Entry 9ASL (electron microscopy, 3.50 A resolution); this record covers chains A and D of the 4 polymer chains in the assembly.

[Chain A (and D)]
Name: DNA polymerase theta
Organism: Homo sapiens
Notes: EC 2.7.7.7; chain D of this document is another copy of the same molecule, construct and numbering; everything in this record applies to it too
UniProt: O75417 (DPOLQ_HUMAN); residue numbers follow UniProt; this construct covers 1-894
Amino-acid sequence (894 residues; row label = number of the first residue in the row):
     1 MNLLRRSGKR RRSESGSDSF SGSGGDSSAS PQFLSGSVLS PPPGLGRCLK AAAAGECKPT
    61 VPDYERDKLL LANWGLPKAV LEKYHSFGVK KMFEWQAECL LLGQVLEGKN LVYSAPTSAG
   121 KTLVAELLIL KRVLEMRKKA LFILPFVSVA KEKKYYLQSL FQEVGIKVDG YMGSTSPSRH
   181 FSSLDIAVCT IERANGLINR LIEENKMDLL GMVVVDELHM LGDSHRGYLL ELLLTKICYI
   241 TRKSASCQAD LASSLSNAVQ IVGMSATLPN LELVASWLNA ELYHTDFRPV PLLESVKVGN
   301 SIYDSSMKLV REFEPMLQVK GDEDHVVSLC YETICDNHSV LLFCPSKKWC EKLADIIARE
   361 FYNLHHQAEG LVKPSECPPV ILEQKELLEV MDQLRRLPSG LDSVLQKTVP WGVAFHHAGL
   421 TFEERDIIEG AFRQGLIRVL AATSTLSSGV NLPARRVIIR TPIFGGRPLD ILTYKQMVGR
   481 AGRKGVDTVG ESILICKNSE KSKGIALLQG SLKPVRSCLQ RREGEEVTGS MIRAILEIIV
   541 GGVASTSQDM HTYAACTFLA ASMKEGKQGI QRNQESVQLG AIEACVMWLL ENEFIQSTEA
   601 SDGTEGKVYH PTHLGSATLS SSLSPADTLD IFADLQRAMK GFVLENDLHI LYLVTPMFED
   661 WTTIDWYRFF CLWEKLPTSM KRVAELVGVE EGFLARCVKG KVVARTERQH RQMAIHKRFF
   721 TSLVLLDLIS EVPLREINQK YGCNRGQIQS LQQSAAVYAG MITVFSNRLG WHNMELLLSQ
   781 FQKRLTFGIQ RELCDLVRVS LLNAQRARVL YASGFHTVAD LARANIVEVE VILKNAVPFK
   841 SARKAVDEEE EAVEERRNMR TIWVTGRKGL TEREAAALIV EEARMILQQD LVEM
Unresolved in the structure: 1-67, 247-255, 320-322, 369-382, 520-526, 564-579, 600-606, 702-708, 839-858, 892-894

[Chain A / chain D interface]
Pairs across the interface (4; chain A residue first):
  Thr678(A) with Glu691(D); Arg696(D)
  Glu691(A) with Thr678(D)
  Arg696(A) with Thr678(D)
Interface residues without a listed pair, chain A (4 interface residues in all): Gly692
Interface residues without a listed pair, chain D (4 interface residues in all): Gly692

[In short]
Chain A and chain D each contribute 4 residues to their interface.
Chain A and chain D are both DNA polymerase theta (Homo sapiens); the structure, Human DNA polymerase theta
helicase domain tetramer, apo-form, was determined by electron microscopy (same publication as 8W0A, 9ASJ,
9ASK and 9C5Q).
